8I90 - chain A; structure by X-ray diffraction, 2.10 A resolution.

# Chain A
Name: Glycosyltransferase
Source organism: Nemophila menziesii
Notes: EC 2.4.1.-
UniProt: A0A292GEP7 (A0A292GEP7_NEMME); residue numbers follow UniProt; this construct covers 1-476
Chain sequence (482 residues; numbered -5 to 476; the number before each row is that of its first residue; numbers below 1 keep their minus sign (Ser-5 is residue -5)):
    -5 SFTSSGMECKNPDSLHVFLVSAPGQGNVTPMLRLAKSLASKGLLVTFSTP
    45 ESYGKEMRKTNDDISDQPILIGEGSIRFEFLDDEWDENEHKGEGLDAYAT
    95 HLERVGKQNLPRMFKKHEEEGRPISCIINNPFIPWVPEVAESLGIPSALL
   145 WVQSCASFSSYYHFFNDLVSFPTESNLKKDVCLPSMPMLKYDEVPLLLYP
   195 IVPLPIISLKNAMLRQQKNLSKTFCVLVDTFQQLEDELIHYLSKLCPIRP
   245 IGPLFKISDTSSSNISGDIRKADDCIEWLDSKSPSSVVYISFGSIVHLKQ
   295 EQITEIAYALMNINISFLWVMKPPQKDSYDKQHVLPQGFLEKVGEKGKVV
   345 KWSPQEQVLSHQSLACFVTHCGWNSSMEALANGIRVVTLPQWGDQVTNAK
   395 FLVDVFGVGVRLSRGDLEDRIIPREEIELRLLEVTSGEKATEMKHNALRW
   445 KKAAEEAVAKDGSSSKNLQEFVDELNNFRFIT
Disordered / not traced: -5 to 7, 80-89, 253-267, 473-476
Differences from the reference sequence: expression tag (-5 to 0)
Small-molecule neighbours: uridine-5'-diphosphate-glucose (UPG): Gln19, Gly20, Asn21, Thr23, Arg27, Phe126, Val146, Gln147, Tyr283, Ser285, Gly287, Ser288, Val314, Trp346, Ser347, Gln349, His364, Gly366, Trp367, Asn368, Ser369, Glu372, Trp386, Asp388, Gln389, Asn392

# In short
Chain A binds uridine-5'-diphosphate-glucose.
Chain A is Glycosyltransferase (Nemophila menziesii); the structure, Structure of flavone 4'-O-glucoside
7-O-glucosyltransferase from Nemophila menziesii, complex with UDP-glucose, was determined by X-ray
diffraction (same publication as 8I8Z and 8I94).
